PDB entry 6MF5 | X-ray diffraction, 2.70 A resolution | chains A and C

[Chain A]
Name: Cell cycle serine/threonine-protein kinase CDC5/MSD2
Organism: Saccharomyces cerevisiae
Notes: EC 2.7.11.21
UniProt: P32562 (CDC5_YEAST); residue numbers follow UniProt; this construct covers 418-705
Chain sequence (290 residues; each row starts with the number of its first residue):
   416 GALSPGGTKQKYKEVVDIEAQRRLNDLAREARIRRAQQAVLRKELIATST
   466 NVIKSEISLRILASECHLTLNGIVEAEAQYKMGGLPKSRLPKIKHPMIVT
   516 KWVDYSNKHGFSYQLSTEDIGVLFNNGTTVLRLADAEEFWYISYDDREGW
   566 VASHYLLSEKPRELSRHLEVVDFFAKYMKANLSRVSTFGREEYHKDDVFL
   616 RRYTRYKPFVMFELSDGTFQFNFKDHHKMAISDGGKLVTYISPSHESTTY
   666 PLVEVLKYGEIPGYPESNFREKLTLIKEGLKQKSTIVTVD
Disordered / not traced: 416-434, 497-507, 550-551, 603-609, 705
Construct notes: expression tag (416-417)
Curated features (UniProtKB/Swiss-Prot):
  - binding site (Zn(2+)): Glu553, His569, His609, Asp612
  - modified residue: Ser419 (Phosphoserine)
  - mutagenesis: Ser630 (S630Q: Fails to complete the segregation of its chromosomes and arrests in anaphase)
Reported in the primary citation:
  - mutagenesis - A567W: unchanged stability
  - mutagenesis - S630Q: decreased growth in response to high temperatures
  - mutagenesis - S630A: unchanged growth

[Chain C]
Name: Spc72
Organism: Saccharomyces cerevisiae
Chain sequence (11 residues; each row starts with the number of its first residue):
   227 SLAQSSPAGSQ
Disordered / not traced: 227, 235-237
Modified residues: Ser232 (phosphoserine; SEP)

[Chain A / chain C interface]
Contacting residue pairs (20; chain A residue first):
  Lys516(A) - Ser231(C)
  Trp517(A) - Ala229(C)
  Trp517(A) - Gln230(C)
  Trp517(A) - Ser231(C)  hydrogen bond (backbone-backbone)
  Val518(A) - Ala229(C)
  Asp519(A) - Leu228(C)
  Asp519(A) - Ala229(C)  hydrogen bond (backbone-backbone)
  Tyr520(A) - Leu228(C)  hydrophobic
  Tyr592(A) - Gln230(C)  hydrogen bond
  Asn596(A) - Pro233(C)
  Asn596(A) - Ala234(C)  hydrogen bond (backbone-backbone)
  Leu597(A) - Gln230(C)
  Leu597(A) - Ser231(C)
  Leu597(A) - Ser232(C)
  Ser598(A) - Ser232(C)  hydrogen bond (backbone-backbone)
  Ser598(A) - Pro233(C)  hydrogen bond (side chain-backbone)
  Ser598(A) - Ala234(C)
  Arg620(A) - Ala229(C)
  His641(A) - Ser232(C)
  Lys643(A) - Ser232(C)
Interface residues without a listed pair, chain A (13 interface residues in all): Pro658
The authors on this interface:
  - specific contacts: His641(A)-Ser232(C), Lys643(A)-Ser232(C)
  - interface residues, chain A: His641(A), Lys643(A)

[Overview]
The interface between chain A and chain C involves 13 residues on one side and 7 on the other, with 6 hydrogen
bonds. Polar contacts include Tyr592(A)-Gln230(C), Ser598(A)-Pro233(C) and Trp517(A)-Ser231(C). The paper
describes contacts between His641(A) and Ser232(C) and Lys643(A) and Ser232(C). From the paper: S630Q of chain
A reduces growth in response to high temperatures; interface residues His641(A) and Lys643(A); 3 substitutions
were tested in all.
Chain A is Cell cycle serine/threonine-protein kinase CDC5/MSD2 and chain C is Spc72, both from Saccharomyces
cerevisiae; the structure, Crystal structure of budding yeast Cdc5 polo-box domain in complex with Spc72
phosphopeptide, was determined by X-ray diffraction, deposited together with 6MF4 and 6MF6.
